5BKJ - chains B and H of the 8 polymer chains in the assembly; structure by electron microscopy, 3.50 A resolution.

[Chain B (and H)]
Name: Calcium-gated potassium channel MthK
Organism: Methanothermobacter thermautotrophicus
Notes: chain H of this document is another copy of the same molecule, construct and numbering; everything in this record applies to it too
Reference sequence: O27564 (MTHK_METTH); residue numbers follow UniProt; this construct covers 1-336
Sequence (336 residues; numbered 1 to 336; the number before each row is that of its first residue):
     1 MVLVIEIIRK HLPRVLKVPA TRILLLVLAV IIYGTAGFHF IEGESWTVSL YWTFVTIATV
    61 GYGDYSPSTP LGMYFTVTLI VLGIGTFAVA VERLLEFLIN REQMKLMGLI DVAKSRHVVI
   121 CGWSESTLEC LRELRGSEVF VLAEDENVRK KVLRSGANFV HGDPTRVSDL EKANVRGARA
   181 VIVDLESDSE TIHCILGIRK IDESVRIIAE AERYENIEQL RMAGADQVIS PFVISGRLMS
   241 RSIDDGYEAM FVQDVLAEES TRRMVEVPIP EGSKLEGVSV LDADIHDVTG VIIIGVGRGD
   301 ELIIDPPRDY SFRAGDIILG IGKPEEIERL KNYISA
Disordered / not traced: 1-114
Swiss-Prot annotation at these positions:
  - motif: Thr-59 to Asp-64 (Selectivity filter)
  - binding site (Ca(2+)): Asp-184, Glu-210, Glu-212
  - mutagenesis: Met-107 (M107I: Elimination of the 26 kDa product and reduced levels of channel expression), Asp-184 (D184N: At high calcium concentration, mean open time is short and mean closed time is long compared with wild-type)
From the paper describing this entry:
  - binding site for 1-(tripentyl-$L4-azanyl)pentane: Ile-84, Phe-87
  - mutagenesis - A90L (8-fold): decreased binding to TPeA
  - mutagenesis - V91F: unchanged binding to TPeA

[Chain B / chain H interface]
Pairs across the interface - 4 pairs, chain B then chain H:
  Glu-125(B) with Arg-166(H), salt bridge
  Lys-150(B) with His-161(H)
  Arg-154(B) with His-161(H); Asp-169(H), salt bridge
Other interface residues (no listed pair), chain B (4 interface residues in all): Leu-128
Other interface residues (no listed pair), chain H (7 interface residues in all): Glu-146, Gly-162, Asp-163, Lys-172

[Overview]
4 residues of chain B face 7 of chain H across their interface, with 2 salt bridges. Among the polar pairs are
Glu-125(B)/Arg-166(H) and Arg-154(B)/Asp-169(H). From UniProt: 3 Ca2+-binding residues and 2 mutagenesis sites
on chain B. From the paper: a binding site for 1-(tripentyl-$L4-azanyl)pentane at Ile-84(B) and Phe-87(B);
A90L of chain B reduces binding to TPeA.
Both chains are Calcium-gated potassium channel MthK (Methanothermobacter thermautotrophicus). Entry 5BKJ
(TPeA-bound closed MthK channel in nanodisc) was determined by electron microscopy together with 8FZ7, 8DJB,
5BKI and 5BKK from the same study.
